Entry 4X0T (X-ray diffraction, 2.40 A resolution); this record covers chains A and C of the 4 polymer chains in the assembly.

== Chain A (and C) ==
Protein: Alpha-aminoadipic semialdehyde dehydrogenase
Organism: Homo sapiens
Notes: EC 1.2.1.31, 1.2.1.3, 1.2.1.8; chain C of this document is another copy of the same molecule, construct and numbering; everything in this record applies to it too
UniProt: P49419 (AL7A1_HUMAN); residues 1-511 here correspond to UniProt positions 29-539 (UniProt number = residue number + 28)
Chain sequence (513 residues; row label = number of the first residue in the row; numbers below 1 keep their minus sign (Gly-1 is residue -1)):
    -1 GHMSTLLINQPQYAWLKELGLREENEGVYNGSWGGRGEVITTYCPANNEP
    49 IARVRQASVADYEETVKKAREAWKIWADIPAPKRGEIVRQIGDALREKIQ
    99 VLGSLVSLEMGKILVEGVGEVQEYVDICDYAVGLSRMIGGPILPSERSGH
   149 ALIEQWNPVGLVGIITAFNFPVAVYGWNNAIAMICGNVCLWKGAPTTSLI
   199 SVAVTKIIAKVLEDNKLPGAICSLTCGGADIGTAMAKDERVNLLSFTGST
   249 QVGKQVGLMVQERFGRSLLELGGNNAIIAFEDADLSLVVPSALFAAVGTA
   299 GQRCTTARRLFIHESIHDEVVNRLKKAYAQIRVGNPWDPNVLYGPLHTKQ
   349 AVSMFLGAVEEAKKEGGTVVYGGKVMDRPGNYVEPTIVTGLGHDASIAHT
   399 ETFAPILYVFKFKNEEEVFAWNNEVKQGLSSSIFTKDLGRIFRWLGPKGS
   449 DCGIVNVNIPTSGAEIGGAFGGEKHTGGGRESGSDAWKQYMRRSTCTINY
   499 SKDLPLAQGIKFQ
Disordered / not traced: -1 to 2 (chain C: -1 to 2, 511)
Differences from the reference sequence: expression tag (-1 to 0)
Glycans and other covalent adducts: 4-(diethylamino)benzaldehyde (3W9) linked to Cys302
Ligand contacts:
  - 4-(diethylamino)benzaldehyde (3W9): Glu121, Asn167, Phe168, Ala171, Val172, Trp175, Arg301, Thr303, Phe468, Glu479
  - NAD (nicotinamide-adenine-dinucleotide): Ile163, Thr164, Ala165, Phe166, Asn167, Lys190, Gly191, Ala192, Pro193, Gly225, Gly226, Ala227, Gly230, Thr231, Phe244, Thr245, Gly246, Ser247, Val250, Val254, Glu268, Leu269, Gly270, Gly271, Glu399, Phe401, Leu427, Phe468, Thr474

== Chain A / chain C interface ==
Contacting residue pairs - 23 pairs, chain A then chain C:
  Arg87(A) with Arg94(C); Asp127(C), salt bridge
  Arg94(A) with Arg87(C)
  Asp127(A) with Arg87(C); Val130(C)
  Tyr128(A) with Gly131(C); Arg134(C); Met135(C), hydrophobic
  Gly131(A) with Tyr128(C)
  Leu132(A) with Met135(C), hydrophobic
  Arg134(A) with Tyr128(C); Ile464(C)
  Met135(A) with Tyr128(C), hydrophobic; Leu132(C), hydrophobic; Met135(C), hydrophobic
  Ala149(A) with Phe440(C), hydrophobic
  Leu436(A) with Tyr498(C), hydrophobic
  Gly437(A) with Tyr498(C)
  Phe440(A) with Ala149(C), hydrophobic; Tyr498(C), hydrophobic
  Ile464(A) with Arg134(C)
  Tyr498(A) with Gly437(C); Phe440(C), hydrophobic
Interface residues without a listed pair, chain A (19 interface residues in all): Val130, Glu463, Gly465, Ile496, Asn497
Interface residues without a listed pair, chain C (19 interface residues in all): Leu436, Glu463, Gly465, Ile496, Asn497

== Overview ==
Chain A and chain C each contribute 19 residues to their interface; the contacts include 1 salt bridge. Its
one salt-bridged contact is Arg87(A)-Asp127(C). Ligands of chain A: NAD. Covalently linked
4-(diethylamino)benzaldehyde: at Cys302(A).
Chain A and chain C are both Alpha-aminoadipic semialdehyde dehydrogenase (Homo sapiens); the structure,
Structure ALDH7A1 inactivated by 4-diethylaminobenzaldehyde and complexed with NAD+, was determined by X-ray
diffraction together with 4X0U from the same study.
